5XX4 - chain A; structure by X-ray diffraction, 1.67 A resolution.

# Chain A
Protein: Pancreatic trypsin inhibitor
Organism: Bos taurus
UniProt: P00974 (BPT1_BOVIN); residues 1-58 here correspond to UniProt positions 36-93 (UniProt number = residue number + 35)
Chain sequence (58 residues; row label = number of the first residue in the row):
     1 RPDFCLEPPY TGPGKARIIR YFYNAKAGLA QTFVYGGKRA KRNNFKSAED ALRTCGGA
Sequence notes: engineered mutation Gly-14 (Cys49 in P00974), Ala-30 (Cys65 in P00974), Lys-38 (Cys73 in P00974), Ala-51 (Cys86 in P00974), Leu-52 (Met87 in P00974)
Swiss-Prot annotation at these positions:
  - site: Lys-15, Ala-16 (Reactive bond for trypsin)
Cystine bridges: Cys-5/Cys-55

# In short
Chain A is Pancreatic trypsin inhibitor (Bos taurus); the structure, A BPTI-[5,55] variant with C14GA38K
mutations, was determined by X-ray diffraction, deposited together with 5XX2, 5XX3 and 5XX5.
